Entry 6NKP (X-ray diffraction, 2.03 A resolution); this record covers chains A and C.

# Chain A
Molecule: Ephrin type-A receptor 2
From: Homo sapiens
Notes: EC 2.7.10.1
UniProtKB: P29317 (EPHA2_HUMAN); numbering as in UniProt (aligned over 28-200)
Chain sequence (187 residues; numbered 21 to 207; the number before each row is that of its first residue):
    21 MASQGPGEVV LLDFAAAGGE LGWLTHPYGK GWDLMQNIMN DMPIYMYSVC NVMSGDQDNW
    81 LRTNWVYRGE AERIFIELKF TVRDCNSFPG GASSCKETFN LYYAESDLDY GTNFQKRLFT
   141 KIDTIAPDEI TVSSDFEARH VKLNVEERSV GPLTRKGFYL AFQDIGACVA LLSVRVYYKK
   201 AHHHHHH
Not modelled in the structure: 21-25, 201-207
Cystine bridges: Cys70-Cys188, Cys105-Cys115
Construct notes: expression tag (21-27, 201-207)
UniProt features mapped onto this chain:
  - mutagenesis: Arg103 (R103E: Significantly reduced response to EFNA1)
Reported in the primary citation:
  - binding site for biotin: Leu44, Thr45, Tyr48
  - specificity-determining residues: Asn57, Met66, Ser68, Phe156 (by similarity / conservation)
  - mutagenesis - G131Y: decreased binding to YSA-GSGSK-bio (2)

# Chain C
Molecule: bA-WLA-YSKbio peptide
Chain sequence (13 residues; numbered 1 to 13; the number before each row is that of its first residue):
     1 XWLAYPDSVP YSK
Not modelled in the structure: 1, 13
Modified / non-standard residues: BAL (beta-alanine) at position 1

# Chain A / chain C interface
Residue-residue contacts - 34 pairs, chain A then chain C:
  Gly39(A) with Tyr11(C)
  Asp53(A) with Pro10(C)
  Leu54(A) with Pro10(C); Tyr11(C), hydrogen bond (backbone-backbone)
  Met55(A) with Ser8(C); Val9(C); Pro10(C)
  Gln56(A) with Ser8(C); Val9(C), hydrogen bond (backbone-backbone); Tyr11(C)
  Asn57(A) with Tyr5(C); Pro6(C), hydrogen bond (side chain-backbone); Asp7(C), hydrogen bond (side chain-backbone)
  Met59(A) with Asp7(C)
  Tyr65(A) with Tyr11(C), hydrophobic
  Met66(A) with Tyr5(C), hydrophobic
  Ser68(A) with Ala4(C)
  Val69(A) with Ala4(C)
  Cys70(A) with Trp2(C); Ala4(C)
  Arg103(A) with Leu3(C), hydrogen bond (side chain-backbone); Ala4(C)
  Ser107(A) with Trp2(C)
  Phe108(A) with Trp2(C), hydrophobic
  Phe156(A) with Leu3(C); Ala4(C); Tyr5(C); Pro6(C)
  Arg159(A) with Asp7(C), salt bridge
  Val161(A) with Pro6(C)
  Cys188(A) with Leu3(C); Ala4(C), hydrophobic
  Val189(A) with Ala4(C)
  Leu192(A) with Tyr5(C), hydrophobic
Interface residues without a listed pair, chain A (26 interface residues in all): Ile64, Val72, Thr101, Pro109, Ala190

# In short
Chain A and chain C form an interface of 26 and 10 residues respectively; the contacts include 5 hydrogen
bonds and 1 salt bridge. Polar pairs include Arg159(A)-Asp7(C), Asn57(A)-Pro6(C) and Asn57(A)-Asp7(C). The
paper reports a binding site for biotin at Leu44(A), Thr45(A) and Tyr48(A); G131Y of chain A reduces binding
to YSA-GSGSK-bio (2).
Here chain A is Ephrin type-A receptor 2 (Homo sapiens) and chain C is bA-WLA-YSKbio peptide. Entry 6NKP
(EphA2 LBD in complex with bA-WLA-YSKbio peptide) was determined by X-ray diffraction together with 6NJZ,
6NK0, 6NK1 and 6NK2 from the same study.
